Entry 5MPS (electron microscopy, 3.85 A resolution); this record covers chains E and A of the 30 polymer chains in the assembly.

# Chain E
Molecule: UBC4 gene exon
From: Saccharomyces cerevisiae
Sequence (20 nucleotides; numbered -20 to -1; the number before each row is that of its first residue; numbers below 1 keep their minus sign (G-20 is residue -20)):
   -20 GAAGUAAGUGAUCUAGAAAG
Unresolved in the structure: -20 to -17
Reported in the primary citation:
  - binding site for Mg2+: G-1

# Chain A
Name: Pre-mRNA-splicing factor 8
From: Saccharomyces cerevisiae
UniProt: P33334 (PRP8_YEAST); residue numbers follow UniProt; this construct covers 1-2413
Chain sequence (2413 residues; row label = number of the first residue in the row):
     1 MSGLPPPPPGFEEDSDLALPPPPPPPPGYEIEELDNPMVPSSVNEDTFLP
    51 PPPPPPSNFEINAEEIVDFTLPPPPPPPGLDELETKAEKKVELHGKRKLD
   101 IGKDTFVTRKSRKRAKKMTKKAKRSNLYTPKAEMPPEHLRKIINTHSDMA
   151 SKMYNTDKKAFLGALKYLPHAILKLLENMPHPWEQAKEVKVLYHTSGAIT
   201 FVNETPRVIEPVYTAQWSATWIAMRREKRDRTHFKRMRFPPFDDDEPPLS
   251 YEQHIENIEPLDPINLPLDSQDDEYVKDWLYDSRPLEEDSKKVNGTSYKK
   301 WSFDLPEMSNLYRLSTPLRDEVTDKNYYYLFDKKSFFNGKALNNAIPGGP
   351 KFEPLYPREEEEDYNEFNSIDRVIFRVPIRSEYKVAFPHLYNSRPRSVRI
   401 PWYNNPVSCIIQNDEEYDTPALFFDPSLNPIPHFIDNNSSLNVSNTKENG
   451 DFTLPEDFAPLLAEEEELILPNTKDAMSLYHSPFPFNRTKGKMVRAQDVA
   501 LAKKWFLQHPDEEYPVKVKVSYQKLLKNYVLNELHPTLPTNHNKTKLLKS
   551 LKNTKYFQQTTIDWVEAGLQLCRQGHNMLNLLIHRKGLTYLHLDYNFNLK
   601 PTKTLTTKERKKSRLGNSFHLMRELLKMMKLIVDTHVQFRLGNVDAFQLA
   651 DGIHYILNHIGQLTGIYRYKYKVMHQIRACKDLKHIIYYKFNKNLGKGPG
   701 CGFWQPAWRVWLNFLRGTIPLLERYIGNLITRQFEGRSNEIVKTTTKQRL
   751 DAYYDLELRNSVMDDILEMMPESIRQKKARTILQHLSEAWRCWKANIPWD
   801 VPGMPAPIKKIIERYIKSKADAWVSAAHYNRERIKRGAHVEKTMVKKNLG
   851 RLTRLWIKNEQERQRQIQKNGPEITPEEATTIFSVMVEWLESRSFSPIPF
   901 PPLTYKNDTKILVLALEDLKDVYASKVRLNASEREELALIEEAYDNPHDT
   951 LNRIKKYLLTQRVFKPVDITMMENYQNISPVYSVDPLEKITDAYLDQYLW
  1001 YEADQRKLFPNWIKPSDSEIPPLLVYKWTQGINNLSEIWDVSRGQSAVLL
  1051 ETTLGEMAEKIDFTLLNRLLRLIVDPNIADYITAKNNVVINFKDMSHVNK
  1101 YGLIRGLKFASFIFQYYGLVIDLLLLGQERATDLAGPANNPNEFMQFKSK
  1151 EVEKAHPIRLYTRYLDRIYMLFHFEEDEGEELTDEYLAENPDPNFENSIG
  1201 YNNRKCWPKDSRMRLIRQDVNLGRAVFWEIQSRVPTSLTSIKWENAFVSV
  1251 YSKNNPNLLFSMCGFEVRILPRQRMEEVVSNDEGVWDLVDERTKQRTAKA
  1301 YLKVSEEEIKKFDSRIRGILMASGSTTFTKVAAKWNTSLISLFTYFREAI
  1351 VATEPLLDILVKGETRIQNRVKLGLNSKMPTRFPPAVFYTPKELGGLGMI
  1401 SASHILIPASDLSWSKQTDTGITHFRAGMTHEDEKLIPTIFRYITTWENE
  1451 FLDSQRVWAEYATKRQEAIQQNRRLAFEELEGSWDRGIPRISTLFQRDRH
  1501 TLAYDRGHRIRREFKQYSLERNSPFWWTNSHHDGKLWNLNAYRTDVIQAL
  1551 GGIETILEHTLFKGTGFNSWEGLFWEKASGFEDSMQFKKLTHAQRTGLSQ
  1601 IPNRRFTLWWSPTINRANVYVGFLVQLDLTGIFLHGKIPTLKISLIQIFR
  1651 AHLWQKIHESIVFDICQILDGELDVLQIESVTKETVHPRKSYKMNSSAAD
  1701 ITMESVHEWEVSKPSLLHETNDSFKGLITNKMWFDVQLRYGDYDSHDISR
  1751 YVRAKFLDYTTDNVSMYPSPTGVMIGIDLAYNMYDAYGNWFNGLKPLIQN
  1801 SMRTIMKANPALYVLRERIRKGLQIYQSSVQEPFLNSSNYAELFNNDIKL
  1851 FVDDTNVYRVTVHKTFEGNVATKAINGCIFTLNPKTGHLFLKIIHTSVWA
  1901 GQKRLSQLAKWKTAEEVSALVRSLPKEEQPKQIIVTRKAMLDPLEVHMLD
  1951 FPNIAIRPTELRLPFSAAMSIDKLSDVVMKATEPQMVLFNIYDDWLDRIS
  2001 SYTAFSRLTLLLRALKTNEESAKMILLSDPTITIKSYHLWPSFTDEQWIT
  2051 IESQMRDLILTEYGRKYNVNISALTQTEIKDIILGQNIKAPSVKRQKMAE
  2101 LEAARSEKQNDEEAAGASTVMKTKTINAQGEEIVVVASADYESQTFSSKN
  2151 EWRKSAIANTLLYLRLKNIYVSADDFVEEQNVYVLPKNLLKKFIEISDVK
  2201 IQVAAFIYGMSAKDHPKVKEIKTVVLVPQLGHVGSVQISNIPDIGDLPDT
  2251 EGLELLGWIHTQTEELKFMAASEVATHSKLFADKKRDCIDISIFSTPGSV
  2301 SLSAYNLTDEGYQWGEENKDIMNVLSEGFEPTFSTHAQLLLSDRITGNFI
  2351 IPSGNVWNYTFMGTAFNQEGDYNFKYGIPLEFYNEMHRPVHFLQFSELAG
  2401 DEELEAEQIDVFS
Unresolved in the structure: 1-126, 358-366, 429-455, 1576-1599, 2101-2413
Residues lining bound ligands: inositol hexakisphosphate (IHP): Arg236, Lys517, Tyr655, His659, Lys681, Lys684, His685, Tyr688, Tyr689, Asn692, Lys697, Gly698, Asn1618
UniProt features mapped onto this chain:
  - region: Met1585 to Leu1598 (Important for branch point selection)
  - mutagenesis: His1658 (H1658S: No effect on viability), Glu1684 (E1684Q: No effect on viability), His1687 (H1687S: No effect on viability), Asp1700 (D1700N: No effect on viability), Asp1735 (D1735N: No effect on viability), Asp1853 (D1853A: Alters protein folding. Severely impaired growth. Strongly reduced growth at 35 degrees Celsius; when associated with A-1854; D1853N: Reduced growth at 30 degrees Celsius ...), Asp1854 (D1854A: Reduced growth at 30 degrees Celsius. Strongly reduced growth at 16 degrees Celsius. Strongly reduced growth at 35 degrees Celsius; when associated with A-1853 ...), Thr1855 (T1855A: Reduced growth at 30 degrees Celsius. Strongly reduced growth at 16 degrees Celsius), Thr1936 (T1936A: Reduced growth at 30 degrees Celsius. Strongly reduced growth at 16 degrees Celsius), Arg1937 (R1937K: Severely impaired growth. Reduced growth at 30 degrees Celsius. Strongly reduced growth at 16 degrees Celsius)
Reported in the primary citation:
  - mutagenesis - R1753A: decreased catalytic activity on exon ligation (citing earlier work)
  - conformationally variable residues (order/disorder transition): Ala2090 to Asn2110

# Interface between chain E and chain A
Contacting residue pairs (37; chain E residue first):
  G-11(E) with Pro347(A), base contact
  A-10(E) with Lys351(A), hydrogen bond to the phosphate; Lys519(A), salt bridge to the phosphate; His1424(A), base contact
  U-9(E) with Lys351(A), salt bridge to the phosphate; Val516(A), base contact; Val520(A), sugar contact; Gln523(A), hydrogen bond to the phosphate
  C-8(E) with Val520(A), phosphate contact; Thr1430(A), base contact
  U-7(E) with Lys524(A), salt bridge to the phosphate; Arg678(A), salt bridge to the phosphate; Lys1378(A), sugar contact; Pro1380(A), base contact
  A-6(E) with Tyr671(A), hydrogen bond to the phosphate; Met674(A), sugar contact; Arg678(A), base contact; Lys1378(A), salt bridge to the phosphate; Met1379(A), phosphate contact; Pro1380(A), base contact; Tyr1620(A), stacking on the base; Val1621(A), sugar contact
  G-5(E) with Tyr667(A), hydrogen bond to the phosphate; Arg668(A), hydrogen bond to the base; Tyr671(A), stacking on the base; Ser1377(A), phosphate contact; Lys1378(A), phosphate contact; Met1379(A), phosphate contact; Val1621(A), sugar contact
  A-4(E) with Tyr667(A), hydrogen bond to the phosphate; Arg668(A), salt bridge to the phosphate; Gly1636(A), phosphate contact; Lys1637(A), hydrogen bond to the phosphate
  A-3(E) with Lys1637(A), phosphate contact
  A-2(E) with Arg610(A), salt bridge to the phosphate; Arg614(A), sugar contact
  G-1(E) with Arg614(A), salt bridge to the phosphate
Also at the interface, not in a pair above, chain A (27 interface residues in all): Arg380, Tyr669, Asn1376

# In short
11 residues of chain E and 27 residues of chain A are in contact, with 7 hydrogen bonds, 8 salt bridges and 2
aromatic stacking contacts. Polar pairs include G-5(E)-Arg668(A), A-10(E)-Lys351(A) and U-9(E)-Gln523(A). From
the paper: a binding site for Mg2+ at G-1(E); R1753A of chain A reduces catalytic activity on exon ligation.
Here chain E is UBC4 gene exon and chain A is Pre-mRNA-splicing factor 8, both from Saccharomyces cerevisiae.
Entry 5MPS (Structure of a spliceosome remodeled for exon ligation) was determined by electron microscopy
(same publication as 5MQ0).
